2IOU - chains B and G of the 8 polymer chains in the assembly; structure by X-ray diffraction, 3.16 A resolution.

== Chain B ==
Name: Major Tropism Determinant P1
Source organism: Bordetella phage BPP-1
UniProtKB: Q775D6 (Q775D6_9CAUD); residue numbers follow UniProt; this construct covers 5-380
Amino-acid sequence (376 residues; each row starts with the number of its first residue):
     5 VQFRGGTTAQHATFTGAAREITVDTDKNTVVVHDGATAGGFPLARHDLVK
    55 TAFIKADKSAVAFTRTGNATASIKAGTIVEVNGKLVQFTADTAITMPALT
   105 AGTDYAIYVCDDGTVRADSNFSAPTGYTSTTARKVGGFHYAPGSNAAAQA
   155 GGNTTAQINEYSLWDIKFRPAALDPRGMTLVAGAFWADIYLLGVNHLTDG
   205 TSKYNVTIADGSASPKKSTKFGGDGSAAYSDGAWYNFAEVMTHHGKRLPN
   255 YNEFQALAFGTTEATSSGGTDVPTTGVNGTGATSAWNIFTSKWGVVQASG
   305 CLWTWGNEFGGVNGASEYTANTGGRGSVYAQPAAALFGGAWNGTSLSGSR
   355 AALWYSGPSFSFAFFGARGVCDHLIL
Ion coordination: Mg2+ site 1: Glu312 (shared with 1 residue of chain A; 1 residue of chain C); Mg2+ site 2: Glu312, Phe313 (shared with 1 residue of chain A; 1 residue of chain C)

== Chain G ==
Name: Pertactin Extracellular Domain
Source organism: Bordetella bronchiseptica
UniProtKB: Q03035 (PERT_BORBR); residue numbers follow UniProt; this construct covers 38-572
Amino-acid sequence (535 residues; numbered 38 to 572; the number before each row is that of its first residue):
    38 DWNNQSIIKAGERQHGIHIKQSDGAGVRTATGTTIKVSGRQAQGVLLENP
    88 AAELRFQNGSVTSSGQLFDEGVRRFLGTVTVKAGKLVADHATLANVSDTR
   138 DDDGIALYVAGEQAQASIADSTLQGAGGVRVERGANVTVQRSTIVDGGLH
   188 IGTLQPLQPEDLPPSRVVLGDTSVTAVPASGAPAAVSVFGANELTVDGGH
   238 ITGGRAAGVAAMDGAIVHLQRATIRRGDAPAGGAVPGGAVPGGAVPGGFG
   288 PLLDGWYGVDVSDSTVDLAQSIVEAPQLGAAIRAGRGARVTVSGGSLSAP
   338 HGNVIETGGGARRFPPPASPLSITLQAGARAQGRALLYRVLPEPVKLTLA
   388 GGAQGQGDIVATELPPIPGASSGPLDVALASQARWTGATRAVDSLSIDNA
   438 TWVMTDNSNVGALRLASDGSVDFQQPAEAGRFKVLMVDTLAGSGLFRMNV
   488 FADLGLSDKLVVMRDASGQHRLWVRNSGSEPASANTMLLVQTPRGSAATF
   538 TLANKDGKVDIGTYRYRLAANGNGQWSLVGAKAPP
Not modelled in the structure: 265-291
UniProt features mapped onto this chain:
  - region: Gly269 to Pro288 (4 X 5 AA tandem repeats of G-G-A-V-P)
  - motif: Arg263 to Asp265 (Cell attachment site)

== Chain B / chain G interface ==
Contacting residue pairs (7):
  Ala268(B) with Arg554(G)
  Thr287(B) with Thr536(G)
  Thr348(B) with Ala556(G); Ala557(G)
  Ser349(B) with Arg554(G); Leu555(G), hydrogen bond (side chain-backbone); Ala556(G)
Also at the interface, not in a pair above, chain B (6 interface residues in all): Asn346, Leu350
Also at the interface, not in a pair above, chain G (8 interface residues in all): Gln506, Asn558, Trp563

== Overview ==
6 residues of chain B and 8 residues of chain G are in contact, with 1 hydrogen bond. Its one hydrogen-bonded
contact is Ser349(B)-Leu555(G). Glu312(B) and Phe313(B) form the Mg2+ site 2.
Chain B is Major Tropism Determinant P1 (Bordetella phage BPP-1) and chain G is Pertactin Extracellular Domain
(Bordetella bronchiseptica); the structure, Major Tropism Determinant P1 (Mtd-P1) Variant Complexed with
Bordetella brochiseptica Virulence Factor Pertactin extracellular domain (Prn-E), was determined by X-ray
diffraction.
